Entry 8T3X (X-ray diffraction, 2.73 A resolution); this record covers chains A and P of the 3 polymer chains in the assembly.

Chain A:
Molecule: 10-92, TNA polymerase
Organism: Thermococcus kodakarensis
UniProt: D0VWU9 (D0VWU9_THEKO); the construct has insertions or renumbered stretches relative to UniProt, so the offset changes along the chain: 1-380 = UniProt 1-380; 382-760 = UniProt 381-759
Chain sequence (760 residues; each row starts with the number of its first residue):
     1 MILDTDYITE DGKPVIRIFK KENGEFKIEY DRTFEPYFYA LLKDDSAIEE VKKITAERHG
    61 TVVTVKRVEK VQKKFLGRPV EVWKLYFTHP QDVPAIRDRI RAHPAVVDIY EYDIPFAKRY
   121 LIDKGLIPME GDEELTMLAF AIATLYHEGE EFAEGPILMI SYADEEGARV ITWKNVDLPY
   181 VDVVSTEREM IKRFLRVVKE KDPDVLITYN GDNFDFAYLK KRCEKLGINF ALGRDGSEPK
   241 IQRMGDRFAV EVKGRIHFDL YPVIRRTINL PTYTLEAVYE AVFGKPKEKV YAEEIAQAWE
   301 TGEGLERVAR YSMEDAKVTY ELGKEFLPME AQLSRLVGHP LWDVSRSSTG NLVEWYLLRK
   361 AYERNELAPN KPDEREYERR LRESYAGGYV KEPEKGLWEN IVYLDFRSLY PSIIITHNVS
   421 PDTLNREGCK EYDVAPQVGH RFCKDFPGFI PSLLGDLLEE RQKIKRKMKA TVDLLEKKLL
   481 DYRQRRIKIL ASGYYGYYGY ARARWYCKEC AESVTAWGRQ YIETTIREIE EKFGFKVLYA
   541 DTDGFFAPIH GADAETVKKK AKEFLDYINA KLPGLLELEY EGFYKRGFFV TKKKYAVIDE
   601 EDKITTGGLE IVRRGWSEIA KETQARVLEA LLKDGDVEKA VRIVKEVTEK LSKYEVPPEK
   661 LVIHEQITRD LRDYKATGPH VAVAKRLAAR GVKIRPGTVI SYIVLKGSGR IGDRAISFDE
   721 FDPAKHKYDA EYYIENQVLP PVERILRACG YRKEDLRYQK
Disordered / not traced: 749-760
Construct notes: engineered mutation Arg-99 (Lys in D0VWU9), Ala-102 (Glu in D0VWU9), Val-107 (Ile in D0VWU9), Ile-127 (Val in D0VWU9), Thr-136 (Lys in D0VWU9), Ala-141 (Asp in D0VWU9), Ala-143 (Glu in D0VWU9), His-147 (Glu in D0VWU9), Lys-285 (Gln in D0VWU9), Ala-296 (Thr in D0VWU9), Gln-297 (Thr in D0VWU9), Gly-304 (Asn in D0VWU9), Val-337 (Ile in D0VWU9), His-339 (Gln in D0VWU9), Pro-340 (Ser in D0VWU9), Tyr-356 (Phe in D0VWU9), Arg-375 (Lys in D0VWU9), Tyr-377 (Leu in D0VWU9), Glu-378 (Ala in D0VWU9), Glu-383 (Gln382 in D0VWU9), Ala-386 (Glu385 in D0VWU9), Lys-395 (Arg394 in D0VWU9), Arg-466 (Lys465 in D0VWU9), Val-472 (Ile471 in D0VWU9), Leu-474 (Pro473 in D0VWU9), Leu-475 (Ile474 in D0VWU9), Lys-477 (Arg476 in D0VWU9), Arg-486 (Ala485 in D0VWU9), Ser-492 (Asn491 in D0VWU9), Gly-493 (Ser492 in D0VWU9), Gln-520 (Glu519 in D0VWU9), Glu-523 (Thr522 in D0VWU9), Thr-524 (Met523 in D0VWU9), Arg-527 (Lys526 in D0VWU9), Phe-533 (Tyr532 in D0VWU9), Leu-538 (Ile537 in D0VWU9), Ala-540 (Ser539 in D0VWU9), Pro-548 (Thr547 in D0VWU9), His-550 (Pro549 in D0VWU9), Lys-562 (Met561 in D0VWU9), Asp-566 (Lys565 in D0VWU9), Leu-575 (Ala574 in D0VWU9), Lys-585 (Glu584 in D0VWU9), Asp-602 (Gly601 in D0VWU9), Gly-607 (Arg606 in D0VWU9), Gly-615 (Asp614 in D0VWU9), Arg-672 (Lys671 in D0VWU9), Ser-717 (Pro716 in D0VWU9), Ala-724 (Thr723 in D0VWU9), Pro-741 (Ala740 in D0VWU9), Cys-749 (Phe748 in D0VWU9); insertion (381)
Disulfides: Cys-429/Cys-443, Cys-507/Cys-510
Ion coordination: Mg2+: Asp-405, Phe-406, Asp-543 (together with 9O7)
Small-molecule neighbours: 9O7 ([(3S,4R,5R)-5-(6-aminopurin-9-yl)-4-oxidanyl-oxolan-3-yl] [oxidanyl(phosphonooxy)phosphoryl] hydrogen phosphate): Asp-405, Phe-406, Arg-407, Ser-408, Leu-409, Tyr-410, Pro-411, Arg-461, Lys-465, Lys-488, Ser-492, Tyr-495, Thr-542, Asp-543, Glu-579, Glu-581

Chain P:
Molecule: Primer
Sequence (12 nucleotides; numbered 1 to 12; the number before each row is that of its first residue):
     1 CGCGAACTGC GX
Modified residues: YTI ((3R,5R)-5-(5-methyl-2,4-dioxo-3,4-dihydropyrimidin-1(2H)-yl)oxolan-3-yl dihydrogen phosphate) at position 12

Chain A / chain P interface:
Residue-residue contacts (30; chain A residue first):
  Asn-269(A) / DC10(P)  hydrogen bond to the phosphate
  Tyr-403(A) / YTI_12(P)  base contact
  Asp-541(A) / YTI_12(P)  sugar contact
  Thr-542(A) / YTI_12(P)  sugar contact
  Asp-543(A) / YTI_12(P)  sugar contact
  Lys-593(A) / DG11(P)  hydrogen bond to the base
  Gly-607(A) / DG11(P)  phosphate contact
  Gly-608(A) / DC10(P)  hydrogen bond to the phosphate
  Gly-608(A) / DG11(P)  hydrogen bond to the phosphate
  Val-612(A) / DC10(P)  phosphate contact
  Val-612(A) / DG11(P)  phosphate contact
  Arg-613(A) / DT8(P)  hydrogen bond to the base
  Arg-613(A) / DG9(P)  hydrogen bond to the base
  Arg-613(A) / DC10(P)  hydrogen bond to the sugar
  Arg-614(A) / DG9(P)  salt bridge to the phosphate
  Arg-614(A) / DC10(P)  hydrogen bond to the phosphate
  Glu-665(A) / DT8(P)  sugar contact
  Glu-665(A) / DG9(P)  phosphate contact
  Gln-666(A) / DT8(P)  phosphate contact
  Gln-666(A) / DG9(P)  hydrogen bond to the phosphate
  Thr-668(A) / DT8(P)  hydrogen bond to the phosphate
  Arg-669(A) / DC7(P)  salt bridge to the phosphate
  Arg-669(A) / DT8(P)  salt bridge to the phosphate
  Tyr-674(A) / DC7(P)  phosphate contact
  Tyr-674(A) / DT8(P)  hydrogen bond to the phosphate
  Lys-675(A) / DA6(P)  phosphate contact
  Lys-675(A) / DC7(P)  hydrogen bond to the phosphate
  Ala-676(A) / DA6(P)  hydrogen bond to the phosphate
  Ala-676(A) / DC7(P)  hydrogen bond to the phosphate
  His-680(A) / DT8(P)  salt bridge to the phosphate
Also at the interface, not in a pair above, chain A (22 interface residues in all): Tyr-595, Ile-667, Asp-673

Overview:
The interface between chain A and chain P involves 22 residues on one side and 7 on the other, with 14
hydrogen bonds and 4 salt bridges. Polar contacts include Lys-593(A)/DG11(P), Arg-613(A)/DT8(P) and
Arg-613(A)/DG9(P). Chain A binds compound 9O7.
Here chain A is 10-92, TNA polymerase (Thermococcus kodakarensis) and chain P is Primer. Entry 8T3X (TNA
polymerase, closed ternary) was determined by X-ray diffraction.
